PDB entry 1HTG | X-ray diffraction, 2.00 A resolution | chains A and B

# Chain A (and B)
Molecule: HIV-1 protease
Organism: Human immunodeficiency virus 1
Notes: chain B of this document is another copy of the same molecule, construct and numbering; everything in this record applies to it too
UniProt: P03366 (POL_HV1B1); residues 1-99 here correspond to UniProt positions 69-167 (UniProt number = residue number + 68)
Chain sequence (99 residues; numbered 1 to 99; the number before each row is that of its first residue):
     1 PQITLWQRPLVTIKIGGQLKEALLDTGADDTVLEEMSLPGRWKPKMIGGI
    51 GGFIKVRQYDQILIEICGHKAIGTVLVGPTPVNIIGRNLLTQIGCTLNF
Residues lining bound ligands: gr137615 (G37; 2-(benzylcarbamoyl-phenylacetylamino-methyl)-5,5-dimethyl-thiazolidine-4-carboxylic acid 3-[(1H-benzimidazol-2-ylmethylcarbamoyl)-1-benzyl-2-hydroxypropyl]-amide): Arg8, Leu23, Asp25, Gly27, Ala28, Asp29, Asp30, Val32, Met46, Ile47, Gly48, Gly49, Ile50, Phe53, Leu76, Pro81, Val82, Ile84

# Interface between chain A and chain B
Contacting residue pairs (93; chain A residue first):
  Pro1(A) with Leu97(B); Asn98(B); Phe99(B), hydrogen bond (backbone-backbone)
  Gln2(A) with Thr96(B); Leu97(B); Asn98(B), hydrogen bond
  Ile3(A) with Thr96(B); Leu97(B), hydrogen bond (backbone-backbone); Phe99(B), hydrophobic
  Leu5(A) with Arg87(B), hydrogen bond (backbone-side chain); Leu90(B), hydrophobic; Thr91(B); Cys95(B)
  Trp6(A) with Arg87(B), hydrogen bond (backbone-side chain); Thr91(B)
  Gln7(A) with Arg87(B)
  Arg8(A) with Asp29(B), salt bridge; Arg87(B)
  Pro9(A) with Thr26(B); Arg87(B); Leu97(B), hydrophobic
  Leu23(A) with Gly27(B)
  Leu24(A) with Thr26(B), hydrogen bond (backbone-side chain)
  Asp25(A) with Asp25(B); Thr26(B); Gly27(B), hydrogen bond (side chain-backbone)
  Thr26(A) with Leu5(B); Pro9(B); Leu24(B), hydrogen bond (side chain-backbone); Asp25(B); Thr26(B), hydrogen bond (side chain-backbone); Leu97(B)
  Gly27(A) with Leu23(B); Asp25(B), hydrogen bond (backbone-side chain)
  Asp29(A) with Arg8(B), salt bridge
  Gly48(A) with Ile50(B)
  Gly49(A) with Ile50(B); Pro81(B)
  Ile50(A) with Gly49(B); Ile50(B); Gly51(B), hydrogen bond (backbone-backbone); Gly52(B); Ile54(B), hydrophobic; Thr80(B)
  Gly51(A) with Gly51(B); Ile54(B)
  Gly52(A) with Ile50(B); Gly51(B)
  Ile54(A) with Ile50(B), hydrophobic
  Cys67(A) with Phe99(B), hydrophobic
  His69(A) with Phe99(B)
  Thr80(A) with Ile50(B)
  Arg87(A) with Leu5(B), hydrogen bond (side chain-backbone); Trp6(B), hydrogen bond (side chain-backbone); Gln7(B); Arg8(B); Pro9(B)
  Thr91(A) with Leu5(B); Trp6(B)
  Gln92(A) with Trp6(B)
  Ile93(A) with Phe99(B)
  Gly94(A) with Asn98(B); Phe99(B)
  Cys95(A) with Leu5(B); Leu97(B), hydrophobic; Asn98(B); Phe99(B), hydrophobic
  Thr96(A) with Gln2(B); Ile3(B); Thr4(B); Thr96(B); Leu97(B); Asn98(B), hydrogen bond (backbone-backbone)
  Leu97(A) with Pro1(B); Gln2(B); Ile3(B), hydrogen bond (backbone-backbone); Leu24(B), hydrophobic; Thr26(B); Cys95(B), hydrophobic; Thr96(B); Leu97(B), hydrophobic
  Asn98(A) with Pro1(B); Gln2(B); Gly94(B); Cys95(B); Thr96(B), hydrogen bond (backbone-backbone); Asn98(B), hydrogen bond
  Phe99(A) with Pro1(B), hydrogen bond (backbone-backbone); Ile3(B), hydrophobic; His69(B); Ile93(B); Gly94(B); Cys95(B), hydrophobic
Also at the interface, not in a pair above, chain A (37 interface residues in all): Thr4, Pro81, Ile84, Leu90
Also at the interface, not in a pair above, chain B (38 interface residues in all): Val32, Ile47, Gly48, Cys67, Ile84

# Overview
Chain A and chain B form an interface of 37 and 38 residues respectively; the contacts include 18 hydrogen
bonds and 2 salt bridges. Among the polar pairs are Arg8(A)-Asp29(B), Gln2(A)-Asn98(B) and Leu5(A)-Arg87(B).
Bound to chain A: gr137615.
Chain A and chain B are both HIV-1 protease (Human immunodeficiency virus 1); the structure, X-ray
crystallographic studies of a series of penicillin-derived asymmetric inhibitors of HIV-1 protease, was
determined by X-ray diffraction together with 1HTE and 1HTF from the same study.
